PDB entry 3OTX | X-ray diffraction, 1.55 A resolution | chain A

Chain A:
Molecule: Adenosine kinase, putative
Organism: Trypanosoma brucei
Notes: EC 2.7.1.20
UniProt: Q584S0 (Q584S0_9TRYP); numbering as in UniProt (aligned over 1-345)
Sequence (347 residues; row label = number of the first residue in the row; numbers below 1 keep their minus sign (Gly-1 is residue -1)):
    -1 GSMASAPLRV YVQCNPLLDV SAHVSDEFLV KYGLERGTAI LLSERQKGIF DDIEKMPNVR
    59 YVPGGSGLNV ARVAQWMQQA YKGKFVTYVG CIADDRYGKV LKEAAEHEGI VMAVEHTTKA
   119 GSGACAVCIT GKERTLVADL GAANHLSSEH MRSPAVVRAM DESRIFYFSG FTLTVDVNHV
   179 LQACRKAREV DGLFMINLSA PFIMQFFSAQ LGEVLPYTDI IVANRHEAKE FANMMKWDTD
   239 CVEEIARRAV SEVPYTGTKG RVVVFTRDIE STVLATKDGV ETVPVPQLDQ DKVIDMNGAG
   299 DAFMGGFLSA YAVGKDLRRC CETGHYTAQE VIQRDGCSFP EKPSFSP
Not modelled in the structure: -1 to 3, 334-337
Construct notes: expression tag (-1 to 0); engineered mutation Ala2 (Ser in Q584S0)
Small-molecule neighbours: bis(adenosine)-5'-pentaphosphate (AP5): Cys12, Asn13, Leu15, Asp17, Leu39, Gly62, Gly63, Ser64, Asn67, Cys123, Arg132, Leu134, Ala136, Leu138, Phe169, Asn222, Thr264, Arg265, Asp266, Ile267, Thr270, Val283, Leu286, Gln288, Val291, Gly296, Ala297, Gly298, Asp299, Phe301, His323, Ala326, Gln327, Ile330
What the authors report for this chain:
  - binding site for bis(adenosine)-5'-pentaphosphate: Asn13, Leu15, Asp17, Ile38, Leu39, Ser64, Cys123, Arg132, Leu134, Leu138, Phe169, Thr172, Asn222, Thr264, Arg265, Asp266, Ile267, Glu268, Thr270, Val283, Leu286, Gln288, Val291, Gly296, Ala297, Asp299, Phe301, His323, Gln327, Ile330
  - catalytic residues: Arg132, Asp299 (citing earlier work)

In short:
Ligands of chain A: bis(adenosine)-5'-pentaphosphate. The paper reports catalytic residues Arg132 and Asp299;
a binding site for bis(adenosine)-5'-pentaphosphate at Asn13, Leu15 and Asp17 among others.
Chain A is Adenosine kinase, putative (Trypanosoma brucei); the structure, Crystal Structure of Trypanosoma
brucei rhodesiense Adenosine Kinase Complexed with Inhibitor AP5A, was determined by X-ray diffraction,
deposited together with 2XTB.
